3MG8 - chains S and T of the 28 polymer chains in the assembly; structure by X-ray diffraction, 2.59 A resolution.

[Chain S]
Protein: Proteasome component PRE5
Source organism: Saccharomyces cerevisiae
Notes: EC 3.4.25.1
UniProtKB: P40302 (PSA1_YEAST); the construct lacks a stretch of the UniProt sequence and is renumbered around it, so the offset changes along the chain: 3-60 = UniProt 1-58; 63-180 = UniProt 59-176; 181-204 = UniProt 181-204; 206-208 = UniProt 205-207; 1 more segments
Sequence (234 residues; numbered 3 to 233 plus 6 insertion-coded residues; 3 numbers in that range are skipped by the numbering (no residue carries them; nothing is unmodelled there); the number before each row is that of its first residue; a row labelled like 180A-180D holds insertion residues (180A, then the next letters in order)):
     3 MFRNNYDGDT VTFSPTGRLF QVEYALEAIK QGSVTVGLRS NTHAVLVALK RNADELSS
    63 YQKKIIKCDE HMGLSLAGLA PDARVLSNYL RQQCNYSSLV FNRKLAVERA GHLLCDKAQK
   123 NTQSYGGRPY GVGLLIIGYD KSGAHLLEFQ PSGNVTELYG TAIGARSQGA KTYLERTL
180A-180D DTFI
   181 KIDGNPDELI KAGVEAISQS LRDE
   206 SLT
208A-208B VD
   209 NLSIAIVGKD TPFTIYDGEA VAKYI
Unresolved in the structure: 3
Curated features (UniProtKB/Swiss-Prot):
  - modified residue: Ser-16 (Phosphoserine)
  - cross-link: Lys-191 (Glycyl lysine isopeptide (Lys-Gly) (interchain with G-Cter in ubiquitin))

[Chain T]
Protein: Proteasome component C1
Source organism: Saccharomyces cerevisiae
Notes: EC 3.4.25.1
UniProtKB: P21242 (PSA3_YEAST); the construct lacks a stretch of the UniProt sequence and is renumbered around it, so the offset changes along the chain: 1-180 = UniProt 1-180; 181-199 = UniProt 184-202; 201-206 = UniProt 203-208; 207-218 = UniProt 211-222; 1 more segments
Sequence (248 residues; numbered 1 to 241 plus 8 insertion-coded residues; 1 number in that range is skipped by the numbering (no residue carries it; nothing is unmodelled there); the number before each row is that of its first residue; a row labelled like 180A-180C holds insertion residues (180A, then the next letters in order)):
     1 MTSIGTGYDL SNSVFSPDGR NFQVEYAVKA VENGTTSIGI KCNDGVVFAV EKLITSKLLV
    61 PQKNVKIQVV DRHIGCVYSG LIPDGRHLVN RGREEAASFK KLYKTPIPIP AFADRLGQYV
   121 QAHTLYNSVR PFGVSTIFGG VDKNGAHLYM LEPSGSYWGY KGAATGKGRQ SAKAELEKLV
180A-180C DHH
   181 PEGLSAREAV KQAAKIIYL
   201 AHEDNK
206A-206B EK
   207 DFELEISWCS LS
218A-218C ETN
   219 GLHKFVKGDL LQEAIDFAQK EIN
Unresolved in the structure: 1-11
Curated features (UniProtKB/Swiss-Prot):
  - modified residue: Thr-2 (N-acetylthreonine)

[How chain S and chain T interact]
Pairs across the interface (54; chain S residue first):
  Thr-12(S) with Arg-130(T)
  Val-13(S) with Gln-23(T), hydrogen bond (backbone-side chain); Asn-127(T); Ser-128(T); Val-129(T); Arg-130(T)
  Thr-14(S) with Gln-23(T)
  Phe-15(S) with Gln-23(T), hydrogen bond (backbone-side chain); Tyr-26(T), hydrophobic; Ala-27(T), hydrophobic; Arg-130(T); Pro-131(T)
  Ser-16(S) with Tyr-26(T)
  Pro-17(S) with Tyr-26(T), hydrophobic; Lys-29(T)
  Thr-18(S) with Lys-29(T)
  Gly-19(S) with Tyr-26(T); Ala-30(T)
  Leu-21(S) with Leu-81(T), hydrophobic; Arg-130(T)
  Glu-110(S) with Lys-63(T)
  His-114(S) with Arg-86(T)
  Cys-117(S) with Arg-86(T)
  Asp-118(S) with Arg-86(T), salt bridge; Asn-90(T)
  Gln-121(S) with Pro-83(T); Asp-84(T); His-87(T), hydrogen bond
  Thr-124(S) with Arg-130(T), hydrogen bond (backbone-side chain)
  Gln-125(S) with His-123(T); Arg-130(T); Phe-132(T)
  Tyr-127(S) with Ser-128(T)
  His-147(S) with Lys-63(T)
  Ser-154(S) with Pro-83(T)
  Gly-155(S) with Pro-83(T)
  Asn-156(S) with Ile-82(T); Pro-83(T)
  Thr-158(S) with Asn-64(T)
  Glu-159(S) with Leu-59(T); Val-60(T), hydrogen bond (backbone-backbone); Lys-63(T); Asn-64(T), hydrogen bond (backbone-side chain)
  Leu-160(S) with Leu-58(T); Leu-59(T), hydrophobic; Val-60(T)
  Tyr-161(S) with Leu-58(T), hydrogen bond (backbone-backbone); Val-60(T); Pro-61(T)
  Gly-162(S) with Leu-58(T)
  Lys-173(S) with Leu-58(T)
  Leu-176(S) with Leu-58(T)
  Glu-177(S) with Ser-56(T), hydrogen bond; Leu-58(T)
Other interface residues (no listed pair), chain S (34 interface residues in all): Arg-41, Ser-144, Val-157, Leu-180, Phe-180C
Other interface residues (no listed pair), chain T (28 interface residues in all): Lys-57, Gly-133

[Overview]
34 residues of chain S and 28 residues of chain T are in contact; the contacts include 8 hydrogen bonds and 1
salt bridge. Polar contacts include Asp-118(S)/Arg-86(T), Val-13(S)/Gln-23(T) and Phe-15(S)/Gln-23(T).
Chain S is Proteasome component PRE5 and chain T is Proteasome component C1, both from Saccharomyces
cerevisiae; the structure, Structure of yeast 20S open-gate proteasome with Compound 16, was determined by
X-ray diffraction, deposited together with 3MG0, 3MG6, 3MG7 and 3MG4.
